Entry 7X1H (electron microscopy, 2.96 A resolution); this record covers chains A and B.

[Chain A (and B)]
Molecule: Isoform 1 of Solute carrier family 4 member 11
From: Homo sapiens
Notes: chain B of this document is another copy of the same molecule, construct and numbering; everything in this record applies to it too
UniProtKB: Q8NBS3 (S4A11_HUMAN), isoform Q8NBS3-1; residue numbers follow UniProt; this construct covers 1-891
Sequence (891 residues; row label = number of the first residue in the row):
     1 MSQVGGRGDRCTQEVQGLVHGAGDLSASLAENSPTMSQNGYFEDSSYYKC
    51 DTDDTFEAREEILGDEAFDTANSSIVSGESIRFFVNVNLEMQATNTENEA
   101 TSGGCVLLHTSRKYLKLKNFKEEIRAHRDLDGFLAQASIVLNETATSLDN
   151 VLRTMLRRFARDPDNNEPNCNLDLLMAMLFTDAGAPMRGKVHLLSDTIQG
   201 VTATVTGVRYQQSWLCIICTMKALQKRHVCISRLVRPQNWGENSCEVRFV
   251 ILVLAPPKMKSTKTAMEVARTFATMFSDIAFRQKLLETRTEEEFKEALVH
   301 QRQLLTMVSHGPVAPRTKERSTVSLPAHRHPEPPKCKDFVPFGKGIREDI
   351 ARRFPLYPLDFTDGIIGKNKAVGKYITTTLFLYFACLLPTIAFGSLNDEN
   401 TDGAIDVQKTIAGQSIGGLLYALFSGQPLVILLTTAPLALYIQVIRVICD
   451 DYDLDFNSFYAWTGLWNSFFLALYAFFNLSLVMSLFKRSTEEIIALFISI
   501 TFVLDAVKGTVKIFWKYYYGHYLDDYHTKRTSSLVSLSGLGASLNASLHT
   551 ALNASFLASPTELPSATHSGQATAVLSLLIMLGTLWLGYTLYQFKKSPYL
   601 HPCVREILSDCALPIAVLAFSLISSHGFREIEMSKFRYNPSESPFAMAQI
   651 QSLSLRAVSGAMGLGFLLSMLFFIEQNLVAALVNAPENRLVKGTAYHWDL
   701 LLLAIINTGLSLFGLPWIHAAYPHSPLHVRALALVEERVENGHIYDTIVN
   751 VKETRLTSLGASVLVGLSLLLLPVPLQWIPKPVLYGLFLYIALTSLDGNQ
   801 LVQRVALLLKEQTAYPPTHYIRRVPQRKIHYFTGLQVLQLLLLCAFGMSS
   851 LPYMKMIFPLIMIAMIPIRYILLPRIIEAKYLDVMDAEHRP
Not modelled in the structure: 1-104, 122-130, 161-172, 257-263, 307-335, 523-568, 641-644, 888-891
What the authors report for this chain:
  - contacts within the chain: Val205-Tyr820 (hydrophobic contact), Gln212-Val739 (hydrogen bond), Ser213-Glu736 (hydrogen bond)
  - conformationally variable residues (domain motion): Pro437, Pro723
  - mutagenesis - R125H, K260A, K263A: unchanged localization

[Chain A / chain B interface]
Contacting residue pairs (186; chain A residue first):
  Cys105(A) with Leu117(B); Val201(B); Thr202(B); Gln211(B); Ser277(B)
  Val106(A) with Tyr114(B), hydrophobic; Val201(B), hydrogen bond (backbone-backbone)
  Leu107(A) with Tyr114(B); Leu115(B), hydrogen bond (backbone-backbone); Leu117(B), hydrophobic; Gln199(B); Arg270(B); Ala273(B), hydrophobic; Thr274(B)
  Leu108(A) with Arg112(B); Lys113(B); Tyr114(B), hydrophobic; Thr197(B); Ile198(B); Gln199(B), hydrogen bond (backbone-backbone); Val201(B), hydrophobic; Tyr210(B)
  His109(A) with Ser111(B); Arg112(B); Lys113(B), hydrogen bond (backbone-backbone); Leu115(B); Asp196(B), salt bridge; Thr197(B)
  Thr110(A) with Thr110(B); Ser111(B); Ser195(B); Asp196(B); Thr197(B), hydrogen bond (backbone-backbone)
  Ser111(A) with His109(B); Thr110(B); Ser111(B), hydrogen bond (backbone-backbone); Ser195(B); Asp196(B), hydrogen bond
  Arg112(A) with Leu108(B); His109(B); Thr181(B); Leu194(B); Ser195(B), hydrogen bond (backbone-backbone); Thr197(B)
  Lys113(A) with Leu108(B); His109(B), hydrogen bond (backbone-backbone)
  Tyr114(A) with Val106(B), hydrophobic; Leu107(B); Leu108(B), hydrophobic; Thr181(B); Asp182(B); Lys190(B); Val191(B), hydrogen bond (side chain-backbone)
  Leu115(A) with Leu107(B), hydrogen bond (backbone-backbone); His109(B)
  Leu117(A) with Cys105(B); Leu107(B), hydrophobic
  Thr146(A) with Gln812(B); Arg822(B), hydrogen bond (backbone-side chain)
  Leu148(A) with Pro817(B), hydrophobic; Arg822(B)
  Thr181(A) with Arg112(B); Tyr114(B)
  Asp182(A) with Tyr114(B)
  Lys190(A) with Tyr114(B); Ala203(B)
  Val191(A) with Tyr114(B), hydrogen bond (backbone-side chain); Val201(B), hydrophobic; Thr202(B); Ala203(B)
  His192(A) with Thr818(B)
  Leu193(A) with Val208(B), hydrophobic; Tyr210(B)
  Leu194(A) with Arg112(B)
  Ser195(A) with Thr110(B); Ser111(B); Arg112(B), hydrogen bond (backbone-backbone)
  Asp196(A) with His109(B), salt bridge; Thr110(B); Ser111(B), hydrogen bond
  Thr197(A) with Leu108(B); His109(B); Thr110(B), hydrogen bond (backbone-backbone); Arg112(B)
  Ile198(A) with Leu108(B)
  Gln199(A) with Leu107(B); Leu108(B), hydrogen bond (backbone-backbone)
  Val201(A) with Cys105(B); Val106(B), hydrogen bond (backbone-backbone); Leu108(B), hydrophobic; Val191(B), hydrophobic
  Thr202(A) with Cys105(B); Val191(B)
  Ala203(A) with Lys190(B); Val191(B)
  Val208(A) with Leu193(B), hydrophobic
  Tyr210(A) with Leu108(B); Leu193(B)
  Gln211(A) with Cys105(B)
  Trp214(A) with Leu107(B), hydrophobic
  Arg236(A) with Glu811(B), salt bridge
  Pro237(A) with Thr813(B), hydrogen bond (backbone-side chain)
  Gln238(A) with Thr813(B); Arg822(B), hydrogen bond
  Asn239(A) with Thr813(B), hydrogen bond (backbone-backbone); Ala814(B), hydrogen bond (side chain-backbone); Tyr815(B), hydrogen bond (side chain-backbone); Pro816(B); Pro817(B); Arg822(B), hydrogen bond (backbone-side chain)
  Trp240(A) with Pro817(B)
  Gly241(A) with Pro817(B)
  Glu242(A) with Glu242(B); Asn243(B)
  Asn243(A) with Glu242(B)
  Arg270(A) with Leu107(B)
  Ala273(A) with Leu107(B), hydrophobic
  Thr274(A) with Leu107(B)
  Ser277(A) with Cys105(B)
  Phe514(A) with Phe628(B), hydrophobic
  Tyr518(A) with Phe628(B); Glu630(B), hydrogen bond; Ile631(B), hydrophobic
  Tyr519(A) with Glu630(B)
  Gln571(A) with Glu630(B); Ile631(B)
  Ala572(A) with Ala572(B)
  Val575(A) with Val575(B), hydrophobic; Leu576(B), hydrophobic; Leu579(B), hydrophobic; Phe628(B), hydrophobic; Ile631(B), hydrophobic
  Leu576(A) with Val575(B), hydrophobic
  Leu579(A) with Val575(B), hydrophobic; Leu579(B), hydrophobic
  Trp586(A) with Trp586(B)
  Pro598(A) with Ala814(B)
  Tyr599(A) with Asn741(B); Lys810(B); Glu811(B), hydrogen bond (backbone-backbone); Ala814(B); Tyr815(B), hydrophobic
  Leu600(A) with Leu809(B)
  His601(A) with Leu809(B); Lys810(B), hydrogen bond (side chain-backbone); Glu811(B), salt bridge
  Phe628(A) with Phe514(B), hydrophobic; Tyr518(B); Val575(B), hydrophobic
  Glu630(A) with Tyr518(B), hydrogen bond; Tyr519(B); Gln571(B)
  Ile631(A) with Tyr518(B), hydrophobic; Gln571(B); Val575(B), hydrophobic
  Asn741(A) with Tyr599(B), hydrogen bond; Gly742(B)
  Leu809(A) with Leu600(B); His601(B)
  Lys810(A) with Tyr599(B); Leu600(B); His601(B), hydrogen bond (backbone-side chain)
  Glu811(A) with Arg236(B), salt bridge; Tyr599(B), hydrogen bond (backbone-backbone); His601(B), salt bridge
  Gln812(A) with Thr146(B)
  Thr813(A) with Pro237(B), hydrogen bond (side chain-backbone); Gln238(B); Asn239(B), hydrogen bond (backbone-backbone)
  Ala814(A) with Asn239(B), hydrogen bond (backbone-side chain); Pro598(B); Tyr599(B)
  Tyr815(A) with Asn239(B), hydrogen bond (backbone-side chain); Tyr599(B), hydrophobic
  Pro816(A) with Asn239(B); Tyr599(B)
  Pro817(A) with Leu148(B), hydrophobic; Asn239(B); Trp240(B); Gly241(B)
  Thr818(A) with His192(B)
  Arg822(A) with Thr146(B), hydrogen bond (side chain-backbone); Ser147(B); Leu148(B); Gln238(B); Asn239(B), hydrogen bond (side chain-backbone)
Also at the interface, not in a pair above, chain A (84 interface residues in all): Ser147, Gly200, Met266, Ser569, Leu578, Leu582, Pro602, Gly627, Glu740, Gly742, Leu808
Also at the interface, not in a pair above, chain B (84 interface residues in all): Gly200, Trp214, Ile218, Met266, Ser569, Leu578, Leu582, Pro602, Gly627, Leu808
Interface features reported in the paper:
  - pairs named by the authors: Asn239(A)-Thr813(B) (hydrogen bond), Asn239(A)-Ala814(B) (hydrogen bond), Thr813(A)-Pro237(B) (hydrogen bond), Thr813(A)-Asn239(B) (hydrogen bond), Ala814(A)-Asn239(B) (hydrogen bond), Arg822(A)-Thr146(B)
  - interface residues, chain A: Arg822(A)

[In short]
Chain A and chain B each contribute 84 residues to their interface, with 37 hydrogen bonds and 6 salt bridges.
Among the polar pairs are His109(A)-Asp196(B), Arg236(A)-Glu811(B) and His601(A)-Glu811(B). The authors report
hydrogen bonds between Asn239(A) and Thr813(B), Asn239(A) and Ala814(B) and Thr813(A) and Pro237(B) among
others; a contact between Arg822(A) and Thr146(B). The paper reports that R125H, K260A and K263A of chain A
leave localization unchanged; the interface residue Arg822(A).
Both chains are Isoform 1 of Solute carrier family 4 member 11 (Homo sapiens). Entry 7X1H (Cryo-EM structure
of human BTR1 in the inward-facing state with R125H mutation) was determined by electron microscopy, deposited
together with 7X1I, 7X1J and 7X1G.
